PDB entry 7Y3J | X-ray diffraction, 2.60 A resolution | chains H and A of the 3 polymer chains in the assembly

# Chain H
Protein: 24B3 Heavy chain
Source organism: Mus musculus
Chain sequence (219 residues; each row starts with the number of its first residue):
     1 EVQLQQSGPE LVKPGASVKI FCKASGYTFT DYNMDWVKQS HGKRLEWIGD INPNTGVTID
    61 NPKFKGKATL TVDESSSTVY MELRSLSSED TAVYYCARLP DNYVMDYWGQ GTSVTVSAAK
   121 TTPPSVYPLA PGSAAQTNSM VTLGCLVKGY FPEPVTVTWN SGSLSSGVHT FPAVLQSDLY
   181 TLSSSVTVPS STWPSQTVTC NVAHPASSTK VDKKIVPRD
Cystine bridges: Cys-22/Cys-96, Cys-145/Cys-200

# Chain A
Protein: Ala-leu-val-phe-phe-ala-pro-ala-val-gly-ser
Chain sequence (11 residues; each row starts with the number of its first residue):
    16 KLVFFAPDVG S

# Interface between chain H and chain A
Contacting residue pairs - 23 pairs, chain H then chain A:
  Thr-30(H) with Gly-25(A); Ser-26(A)
  Asp-31(H) with Val-24(A); Ser-26(A), hydrogen bond
  Tyr-32(H) with Val-24(A)
  Asn-33(H) with Pro-22(A); Val-24(A)
  Asp-35(H) with Phe-20(A)
  Trp-47(H) with Phe-20(A), hydrophobic
  Asp-50(H) with Phe-20(A); Pro-22(A)
  Asn-52(H) with Asp-23(A), hydrogen bond (side chain-backbone); Val-24(A); Gly-25(A)
  Asn-54(H) with Gly-25(A), hydrogen bond (side chain-backbone)
  Ile-59(H) with Pro-22(A), hydrophobic
  Leu-99(H) with Phe-20(A), hydrophobic; Val-24(A)
  Asp-101(H) with Val-24(A)
  Tyr-103(H) with Phe-20(A); Ala-21(A); Pro-22(A), hydrogen bond (side chain-backbone); Val-24(A), hydrophobic
Also at the interface, not in a pair above, chain H (14 interface residues in all): Pro-100

# Overview
14 residues of chain H and 7 residues of chain A are in contact; the contacts include 4 hydrogen bonds. Polar
pairs include Asp-31(H)/Ser-26(A), Asn-52(H)/Asp-23(A) and Asn-54(H)/Gly-25(A).
Chain H is 24B3 Heavy chain (Mus musculus) and chain A is Ala-leu-val-phe-phe-ala-pro-ala-val-gly-ser; the
structure, 24B3 antibody-peptide complex, was determined by X-ray diffraction.
